7Y5O - chains B and D of the 6 polymer chains in the assembly; structure by X-ray diffraction, 3.57 A resolution.

# Chain B
Molecule: Chromatin assembly factor 1 subunit B
From: Homo sapiens
Reference sequence: Q13112 (CAF1B_HUMAN); residues 1-419 here = UniProt positions 1-419
Sequence (419 residues; numbered 1 to 419; the number before each row is that of its first residue):
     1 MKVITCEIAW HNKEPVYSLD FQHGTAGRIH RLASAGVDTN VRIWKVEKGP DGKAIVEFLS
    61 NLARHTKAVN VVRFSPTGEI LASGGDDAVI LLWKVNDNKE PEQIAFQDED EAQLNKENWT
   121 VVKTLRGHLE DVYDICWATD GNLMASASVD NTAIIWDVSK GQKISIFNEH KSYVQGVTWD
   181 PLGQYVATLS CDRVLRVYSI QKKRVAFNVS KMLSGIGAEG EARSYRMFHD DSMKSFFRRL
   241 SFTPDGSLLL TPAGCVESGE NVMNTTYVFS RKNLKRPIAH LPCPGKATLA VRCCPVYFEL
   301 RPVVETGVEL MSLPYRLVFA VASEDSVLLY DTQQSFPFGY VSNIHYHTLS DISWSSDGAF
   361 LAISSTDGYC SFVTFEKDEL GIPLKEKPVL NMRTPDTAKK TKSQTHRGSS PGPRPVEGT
Unresolved in the structure: 98-111, 395-419
Swiss-Prot annotation at these positions:
  - modified residue: T394 (Phosphothreonine), S409 (Phosphoserine), T419 (Phosphothreonine)

# Chain D
Molecule: Chromatin assembly factor 1 subunit A
From: Homo sapiens
Reference sequence: Q13111 (CAF1A_HUMAN); numbering as in UniProt (aligned over 442-714)
Sequence (273 residues; each row starts with the number of its first residue):
   442 KAEITRFFQK PKTPQAPKTL AGSCGKFAPF EIKEHMVLAP RRRTAFHPDL CSQLDQLLQQ
   502 QSGEFSFLKD LKGRQPLRSG PTHVSTRNAD IFNSDVVIVE RGKGDGVPER RKFGRMKLLQ
   562 FCENHRPAYW GTWNKKTALI RARDPWAQDT KLLDYEVDSD EEWEEEEPGE SLSHSEGDDD
   622 DDMGEDEDED DGFFVPHGYL SEDEGVTEEC ADPENHKVRQ KLKAKEWDEF LAKGKRFRVL
   682 QPVKIGCVWA ADRDCAGDDL KVLQQFAACF LET
Unresolved in the structure: 442-462, 604-657, 714
Swiss-Prot annotation at these positions:
  - region: S642 to F678 (Necessary for homodimerization and competence for chromatin assembly)

# Interface between chain B and chain D
Pairs across the interface (49):
  M1(B) - V525(D)
  M1(B) - D531(D)
  K2(B) - D531(D)
  K2(B) - F533(D)
  V3(B) - D531(D)  hydrogen bond (backbone-backbone)
  V3(B) - I532(D)
  V3(B) - F533(D)  hydrogen bond (backbone-backbone)
  I4(B) - F533(D)
  T5(B) - F533(D)  hydrogen bond (backbone-backbone)
  T5(B) - N534(D)
  T5(B) - S535(D)  hydrogen bond (backbone-backbone)
  C6(B) - S535(D)
  E7(B) - N534(D)
  E7(B) - S535(D)  hydrogen bond (backbone-backbone)
  I8(B) - S535(D)
  I8(B) - D536(D)
  I8(B) - V538(D)  hydrophobic
  I8(B) - A665(D)  hydrophobic
  I8(B) - W668(D)  hydrophobic
  A9(B) - W668(D)
  G27(B) - R552(D)
  R42(B) - L672(D)
  W44(B) - W668(D)  hydrophobic
  K45(B) - R660(D)
  E47(B) - R660(D)  salt bridge
  K53(B) - F533(D)
  I55(B) - I539(D)  hydrophobic
  V56(B) - V538(D)
  V56(B) - I539(D)  hydrogen bond (backbone-backbone)
  E57(B) - I539(D)
  E57(B) - E541(D)
  E57(B) - R660(D)  salt bridge
  F58(B) - V538(D)  hydrophobic
  F58(B) - I539(D)  hydrogen bond (backbone-backbone)
  F58(B) - W668(D)  hydrophobic
  F58(B) - F671(D)  hydrophobic
  Q113(B) - K676(D)
  L114(B) - L672(D)
  K116(B) - E541(D)  salt bridge
  E299(B) - R519(D)  salt bridge
  P302(B) - A486(D)
  V303(B) - H488(D)
  E305(B) - H488(D)  salt bridge
  E376(B) - H524(D)
  K377(B) - P522(D)
  K377(B) - R556(D)
  E379(B) - H524(D)
  I382(B) - R519(D)
  K385(B) - Q516(D)
Interface residues without a listed pair, chain B (35 interface residues in all): W10, A26, V304, D378
Interface residues without a listed pair, chain D (31 interface residues in all): T485, F487, S520, G521, V537, K664, G675

# In short
The interface between chain B and chain D involves 35 residues on one side and 31 on the other; the contacts
include 7 hydrogen bonds and 5 salt bridges. Polar pairs include E47(B)-R660(D), E57(B)-R660(D) and
K116(B)-E541(D).
Chain B is Chromatin assembly factor 1 subunit B and chain D is Chromatin assembly factor 1 subunit A, both
from Homo sapiens; the structure, Crystal structure of human CAF-1 core complex in spacegroup P21, was
determined by X-ray diffraction, deposited together with 7Y5K, 7Y5L, 7Y5U, 7Y5V, 7Y5W, 7Y61 and 4 further
entries.
